PDB entry 6HVV | X-ray diffraction, 2.70 A resolution | chains R and S of the 28 polymer chains in the assembly

[Chain R]
Molecule: Proteasome subunit alpha type-5
Organism: Saccharomyces cerevisiae S288C
Notes: EC 3.4.25.1
UniProt: P32379 (PSA5_YEAST); residues -7 to 252 here correspond to UniProt positions 1-260 (UniProt number = residue number + 8)
Sequence (260 residues; row label = number of the first residue in the row; numbers below 1 keep their minus sign (Met-7 is residue -7)):
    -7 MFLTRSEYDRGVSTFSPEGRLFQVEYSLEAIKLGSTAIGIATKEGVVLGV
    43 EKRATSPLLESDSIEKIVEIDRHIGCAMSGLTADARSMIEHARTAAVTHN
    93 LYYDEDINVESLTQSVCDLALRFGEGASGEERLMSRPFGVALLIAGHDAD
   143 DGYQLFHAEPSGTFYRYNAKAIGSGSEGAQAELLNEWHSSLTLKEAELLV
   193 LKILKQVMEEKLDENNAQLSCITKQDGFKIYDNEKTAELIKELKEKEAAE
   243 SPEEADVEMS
Disordered / not traced: -7 to 0, 118-124, 243-252

[Chain S]
Molecule: Proteasome subunit alpha type-6
Organism: Saccharomyces cerevisiae S288C
Notes: EC 3.4.25.1
UniProt: P40302 (PSA6_YEAST); residues 0-233 here correspond to UniProt positions 1-234 (UniProt number = residue number + 1)
Sequence (234 residues; each row starts with the number of its first residue; numbering starts at 0):
     0 MFRNNYDGDTVTFSPTGRLFQVEYALEAIKQGSVTVGLRSNTHAVLVALK
    50 RNADELSSYQKKIIKCDEHMGLSLAGLAPDARVLSNYLRQQCNYSSLVFN
   100 RKLAVERAGHLLCDKAQKNTQSYGGRPYGVGLLIIGYDKSGAHLLEFQPS
   150 GNVTELYGTAIGARSQGAKTYLERTLDTFIKIDGNPDELIKAGVEAISQS
   200 LRDESLTVDNLSIAIVGKDTPFTIYDGEAVAKYI
Disordered / not traced: 0-2
Curated features (UniProtKB/Swiss-Prot):
  - modified residue: Ser13 (Phosphoserine)
  - cross-link: Lys190 (Glycyl lysine isopeptide (Lys-Gly) (interchain with G-Cter in ubiquitin))

[How chain R and chain S interact]
Pairs across the interface (48):
  Arg2(R) with Gly7(S)
  Ser5(R) with Arg125(S)
  Thr6(R) with Gly7(S), hydrogen bond (side chain-backbone); Gln20(S)
  Phe7(R) with Gln20(S), hydrogen bond (backbone-side chain); Tyr23(S); Ala24(S), hydrophobic; Leu76(S), hydrophobic; Arg125(S); Pro126(S); Gly128(S)
  Ser8(R) with Tyr23(S)
  Pro9(R) with Tyr23(S), hydrophobic; Glu26(S)
  Glu10(R) with Glu26(S); Gln30(S)
  Gly11(R) with Tyr23(S); Ala27(S)
  Leu13(R) with Arg125(S)
  Gln106(R) with Arg81(S), hydrogen bond
  Asp110(R) with Arg81(S), salt bridge
  Leu113(R) with Pro78(S), hydrophobic; Asp79(S); Arg125(S)
  Ser153(R) with Pro78(S)
  Gly154(R) with Pro78(S)
  Thr155(R) with Gln59(S); Pro78(S)
  Phe156(R) with Gln59(S)
  Tyr157(R) with Arg50(S); Ala52(S); Ser56(S); Ser57(S); Gln59(S)
  Arg158(R) with Ser56(S); Ser57(S), hydrogen bond (backbone-backbone)
  Tyr159(R) with Ala52(S); Asp53(S); Leu55(S); Ser56(S)
  Asn160(R) with Leu55(S), hydrogen bond (backbone-backbone)
  Ala161(R) with Leu55(S)
  Gln172(R) with Asp53(S), hydrogen bond; Leu55(S)
  Leu175(R) with Leu55(S)
  Leu176(R) with Glu54(S); Leu55(S), hydrophobic
  Trp179(R) with Leu55(S), hydrophobic
Other interface residues (no listed pair), chain R (27 interface residues in all): Gly3, Glu117
Other interface residues (no listed pair), chain S (26 interface residues in all): Asp6, Asn51, Tyr122, Gly123

[Overview]
Chain R and chain S form an interface of 27 and 26 residues respectively, with 6 hydrogen bonds and 1 salt
bridge. Polar pairs include Asp110(R)-Arg81(S), Thr6(R)-Gly7(S) and Phe7(R)-Gln20(S).
Chain R is Proteasome subunit alpha type-5 and chain S is Proteasome subunit alpha type-6, both from
Saccharomyces cerevisiae S288C; the structure, Yeast 20S proteasome with human beta2i (1-53) in complex with
39, was determined by X-ray diffraction together with 6HTB, 6HTC, 6HTD, 6HTP, 6HTR, 6HUB and 30 further
entries from the same study.
